Entry 2I0Q (X-ray diffraction, 1.91 A resolution); this record covers chains D and A of the 3 polymer chains in the assembly.

== Chain D ==
Molecule: 11-nt DNA strand
Sequence (11 nucleotides; numbered 6 to 16; the number before each row is that of its first residue):
     6 GGGTTTTGGG G
What the authors report for this chain:
  - conformationally variable residues (side-chain flip): DG16

== Chain A ==
Molecule: Telomere-binding protein alpha subunit
Organism: Sterkiella nova
Reference sequence: P29549 (TEBA_OXYNO); residue numbers follow UniProt; this construct covers 1-495
Amino-acid sequence (495 residues; each row starts with the number of its first residue):
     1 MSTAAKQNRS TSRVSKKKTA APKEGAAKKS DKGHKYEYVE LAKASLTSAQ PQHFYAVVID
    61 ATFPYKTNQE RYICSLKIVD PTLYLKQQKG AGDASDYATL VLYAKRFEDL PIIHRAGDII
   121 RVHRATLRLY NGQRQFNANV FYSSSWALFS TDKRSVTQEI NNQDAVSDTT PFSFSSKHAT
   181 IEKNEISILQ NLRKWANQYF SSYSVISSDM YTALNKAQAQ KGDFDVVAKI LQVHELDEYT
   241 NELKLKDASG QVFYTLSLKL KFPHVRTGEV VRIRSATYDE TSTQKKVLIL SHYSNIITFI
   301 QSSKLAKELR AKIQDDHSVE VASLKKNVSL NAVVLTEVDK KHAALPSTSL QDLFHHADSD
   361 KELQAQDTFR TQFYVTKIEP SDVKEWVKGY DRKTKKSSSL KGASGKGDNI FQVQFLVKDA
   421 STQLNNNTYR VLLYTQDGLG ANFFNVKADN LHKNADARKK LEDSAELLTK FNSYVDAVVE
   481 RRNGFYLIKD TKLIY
Not modelled in the structure: 1-34
Curated features (UniProtKB/Swiss-Prot):
  - natural variant: Ala21 (A21S: In K version), Ala311 (A311S: In S version), Asp456 (D456E: In S version)

== How chain D and chain A interact ==
Contacting residue pairs (45; chain D residue first):
  DG6(D) with Tyr65(A), hydrogen bond to the phosphate; Ser75(A), hydrogen bond to the phosphate; Val101(A), sugar contact; Tyr130(A), stacking on the base; Gln135(A), hydrogen bond to the base
  DG7(D) with Asp60(A), base contact; Ser75(A), hydrogen bond to the phosphate; Lys77(A), hydrogen bond to the base; Asp223(A), hydrogen bond to the base; Asp225(A), hydrogen bond to the base; Arg272(A), base contact; Arg274(A), salt bridge to the phosphate
  DG8(D) with Thr62(A), base contact; Tyr65(A), sugar contact; Asp223(A), hydrogen bond to the base; Arg274(A), hydrogen bond to the base; Ser275(A), hydrogen bond to the base; Tyr293(A), stacking on the base
  DT9(D) with Lys66(A), sugar contact; Thr67(A), phosphate contact; His292(A), hydrogen bond to the sugar; Tyr293(A), hydrogen bond to the base
  DT10(D) with Lys66(A), phosphate contact; Thr67(A), sugar contact; His292(A), stacking on the base
  DT11(D) with Lys66(A), salt bridge to the phosphate; Gln69(A), hydrogen bond to the phosphate
  DT12(D) with Lys66(A), base contact; Tyr72(A), hydrogen bond to the base
  DG14(D) with Tyr239(A), stacking on the base; Thr240(A), base contact; Leu258(A), sugar contact
  DG15(D) with Phe63(A), base contact; Ile112(A), base contact; His114(A), base contact; Leu258(A), sugar contact; Leu260(A), hydrogen bond to the base; Lys261(A), hydrogen bond to the base
  DG16(D) with Phe63(A), sugar contact; Pro64(A), sugar contact; Tyr65(A), phosphate contact; Lys66(A), hydrogen bond to the phosphate; Phe107(A), sugar contact; Lys261(A), salt bridge to the phosphate; His292(A), hydrogen bond to the phosphate
Interface residues without a listed pair, chain A (38 interface residues in all): Asn68, Ile73, Thr99, Tyr103, Arg128, Phe224, Asp237, Pro263, Ser291

== Overview ==
Chain D and chain A form an interface of 10 and 38 residues respectively, with 18 hydrogen bonds, 3 salt
bridges and 4 aromatic stacking contacts. Polar contacts include DG6(D)-Gln135(A), DG7(D)-Lys77(A) and
DG7(D)-Asp223(A). The paper reports conformational variability at DG16(D).
Here chain D is an 11-nt DNA strand and chain A is Telomere-binding protein alpha subunit (Sterkiella nova).
Entry 2I0Q (Crystal structure of a telomere single-strand DNA-protein complex from O. nova with full-length
alpha and beta ...) was determined by X-ray diffraction.
